8TW8 - chains 2 and 5 of the 8 polymer chains in the assembly; structure by electron microscopy, 3.50 A resolution.

== Chain 2 ==
Molecule: Replication factor C subunit 2
From: Saccharomyces cerevisiae
UniProt: P40348 (RFC2_YEAST); numbering as in UniProt (aligned over 14-353)
Chain sequence (340 residues; row label = number of the first residue in the row):
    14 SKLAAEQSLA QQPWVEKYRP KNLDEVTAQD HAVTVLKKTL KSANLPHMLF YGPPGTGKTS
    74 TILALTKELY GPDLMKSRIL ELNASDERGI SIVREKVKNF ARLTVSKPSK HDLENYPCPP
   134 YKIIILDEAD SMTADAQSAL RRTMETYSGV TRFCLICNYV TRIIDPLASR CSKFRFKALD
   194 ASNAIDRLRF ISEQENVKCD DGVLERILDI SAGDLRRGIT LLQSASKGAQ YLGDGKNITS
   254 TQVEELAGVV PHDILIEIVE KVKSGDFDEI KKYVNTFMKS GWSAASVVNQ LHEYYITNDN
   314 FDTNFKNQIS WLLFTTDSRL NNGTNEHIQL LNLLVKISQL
Bound ions: Mg2+: Thr72 (together with ATP-gamma-S)
Residues lining bound ligands:
  - ATP-gamma-S (AGS; phosphothiophosphoric acid-adenylate ester), molecule 1: Trp27, Val28, Tyr31, Arg32, Pro33, Glu38, Val39, Thr40, Gln42, Pro66, Pro67, Gly68, Thr69, Gly70, Lys71, Thr72, Ser73, Asn171, Leu192, Arg200, Leu228, Arg229, Ile232
  - ATP-gamma-S (AGS), molecule 2: Arg154, Pro179, Arg183
UniProt features mapped onto this chain:
  - binding site (ATP): Val28, Arg32, Gly65 to Ser73, Asn171, Arg229

== Chain 5 ==
Molecule: Replication factor C subunit 5
From: Saccharomyces cerevisiae
UniProt: P38251 (RFC5_YEAST); numbering as in UniProt (aligned over 1-354)
Chain sequence (354 residues; numbered 1 to 354; the number before each row is that of its first residue):
     1 MSLWVDKYRP KSLNALSHNE ELTNFLKSLS DQPRDLPHLL LYGPNGTGKK TRCMALLESI
    61 FGPGVYRLKI DVRQFVTASN RKLELNVVSS PYHLEITPSD MGNNDRIVIQ ELLKEVAQME
   121 QVDFQDSKDG LAHRYKCVII NEANSLTKDA QAALRRTMEK YSKNIRLIMV CDSMSPIIAP
   181 IKSRCLLIRC PAPSDSEIST ILSDVVTNER IQLETKDILK RIAQASNGNL RVSLLMLESM
   241 ALNNELALKS SSPIIKPDWI IVIHKLTRKI VKERSVNSLI ECRAVLYDLL AHCIPANIIL
   301 KELTFSLLDV ETLNTTNKSS IIEYSSVFDE RLSLGNKAIF HLEGFIAKVM CCLD
Not modelled in the structure: 1-3, 118-132, 354
Residues lining bound ligands:
  - ADP (adenosine-5'-diphosphate): Val5, Tyr8, Arg9, Pro10, Ala15, Leu16, Ser17, His18, Gly46, Thr47, Gly48, Lys49, Lys50, Thr51, Ile201, Leu230, Arg231, Leu234
  - ATP-gamma-S (AGS; phosphothiophosphoric acid-adenylate ester): Arg155, Glu159, Pro180, Arg184
UniProt features mapped onto this chain:
  - binding site (ATP): Val5, Ser17, Gly43 to Thr51, Arg231

== Interface between chain 2 and chain 5 ==
Residue-residue contacts (94):
  Ser21(2) with Lys163(5)
  Gln24(2) with Arg34(5); Arg134(5)
  Gln25(2) with Ser162(5); Lys163(5)
  Pro26(2) with Leu36(5); Pro37(5); Arg166(5)
  Glu29(2) with Glu159(5); Ser162(5)
  Arg32(2) with Glu159(5), salt bridge
  Thr72(2) with Arg156(5)
  Glu94(2) with Arg156(5), salt bridge; Lys160(5), salt bridge
  Asn96(2) with Arg156(5); Lys160(5)
  Ala97(2) with Ala152(5); Ala153(5)
  Ser98(2) with Gln110(5); Lys114(5); Ala153(5); Thr157(5)
  Asp99(2) with Arg106(5); Lys114(5), salt bridge
  Glu100(2) with Gln110(5)
  Asp140(2) with Arg156(5), salt bridge
  Glu141(2) with Arg155(5); Arg156(5)
  Ser144(2) with Asp149(5)
  Asn171(2) with Arg155(5), hydrogen bond
  Asp227(2) with Ser183(5)
  Arg229(2) with Glu159(5), salt bridge; Ser183(5), hydrogen bond; Arg184(5)
  Gln236(2) with Asp35(5); Pro37(5)
  Ser237(2) with Leu186(5)
  Lys240(2) with Ser28(5); Asp35(5), salt bridge
  Tyr244(2) with Asn24(5); Lys27(5); Ser28(5); Asp31(5)
  Leu259(2) with Leu187(5)
  Gly261(2) with Tyr42(5)
  Phe280(2) with Leu308(5), hydrophobic; Lys318(5); Ser319(5)
  Asp281(2) with Lys318(5), salt bridge
  Lys284(2) with Leu308(5); Asp309(5), salt bridge
  Asn288(2) with Asn227(5)
  Met291(2) with Pro44(5)
  Lys292(2) with Pro44(5); Pro191(5); Ala192(5), hydrogen bond (backbone-backbone); Asp195(5), salt bridge; Asn227(5)
  Ser293(2) with Arg189(5), hydrogen bond; Pro191(5)
  Gly294(2) with Arg189(5), hydrogen bond (backbone-side chain); Pro191(5)
  Trp295(2) with Arg189(5)
  Ser296(2) with Met174(5)
  Arg332(2) with Ser326(5), hydrogen bond; Val327(5); Glu330(5)
  Leu333(2) with Ser175(5), hydrogen bond (backbone-side chain)
  Asn335(2) with Glu330(5), hydrogen bond; Ser333(5), hydrogen bond (backbone-side chain)
  Gly336(2) with Ser175(5); Pro176(5); Ser333(5)
  Thr337(2) with Ser175(5), hydrogen bond (backbone-side chain); Asp329(5); Glu330(5)
  Asn338(2) with Lys301(5); Asp329(5), hydrogen bond (backbone-side chain)
  Glu339(2) with Met174(5); Ser175(5)
  His340(2) with Lys301(5); Phe305(5)
  Ile341(2) with Lys301(5); Ser325(5); Ser326(5)
  Gln342(2) with Ser326(5), hydrogen bond (side chain-backbone)
  Leu344(2) with Phe305(5), hydrophobic; Leu308(5), hydrophobic; Ile322(5), hydrophobic
  Asn345(2) with Ile322(5); Glu323(5); Ser326(5), hydrogen bond
  Val348(2) with Ser319(5)
  Gln352(2) with Ser319(5)
Other interface residues (no listed pair), chain 2 (58 interface residues in all): Pro67, Leu76, Asp143, Arg230, Thr233, Gly241, Glu258, Ser331, Lys349
Other interface residues (no listed pair), chain 5 (59 interface residues in all): Leu29, Gln32, Glu111, Ser173, Ala179, Pro180, Gly228, Leu334

== Summary ==
The interface between chain 2 and chain 5 involves 58 residues on one side and 59 on the other; the contacts
include 13 hydrogen bonds and 10 salt bridges. Polar pairs include Arg32(2)-Glu159(5), Glu94(2)-Arg156(5) and
Glu94(2)-Lys160(5).
Chain 2 is Replication factor C subunit 2 and chain 5 is Replication factor C subunit 5, both from
Saccharomyces cerevisiae; the structure, Cryo-EM structure of S. cerevisiae Ctf18-RFC-PCNA complex in Apo
state conformation I, was determined by electron microscopy (same publication as 9B8R, 8TW7, 8TW9, 8TWA and
8TWB).
